PDB entry 3CCE | X-ray diffraction, 2.75 A resolution | chains B and 0 of the 31 polymer chains in the assembly

# Chain B
Molecule: 50S ribosomal protein L3P
Organism: Haloarcula marismortui
UniProtKB: P20279 (RL3_HALMA); residues 0-337 here correspond to UniProt positions 1-338 (UniProt number = residue number + 1)
Amino-acid sequence (338 residues; numbered 0 to 337; the number before each row is that of its first residue; numbering starts at 0):
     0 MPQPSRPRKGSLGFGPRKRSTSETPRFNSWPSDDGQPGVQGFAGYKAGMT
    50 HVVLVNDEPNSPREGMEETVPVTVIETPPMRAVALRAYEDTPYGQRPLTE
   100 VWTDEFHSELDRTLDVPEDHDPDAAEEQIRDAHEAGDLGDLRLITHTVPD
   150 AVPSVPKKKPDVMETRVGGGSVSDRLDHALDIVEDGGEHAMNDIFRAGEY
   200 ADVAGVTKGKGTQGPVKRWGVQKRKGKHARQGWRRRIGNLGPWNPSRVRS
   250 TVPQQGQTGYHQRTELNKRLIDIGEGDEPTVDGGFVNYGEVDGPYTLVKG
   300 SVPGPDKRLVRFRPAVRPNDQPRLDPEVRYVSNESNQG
Not modelled in the structure: 0
Metal / ion sites: Na+ near Gln230 (its only coordinating residue here); Sr2+ site 1: Gln230 (shared with G836(0), U2615(0) of chain 0); Sr2+ site 2: Asn243, Ser245; Mg2+: Asn335 (shared with A2757(0) of chain 0)

# Chain 0
Molecule: 23S ribosomal RNA
Organism: Haloarcula marismortui
Notes: engineered mutation(s): G2099A, U2535A
Sequence (2923 nucleotides; each row starts with the number of its first residue):
     1 GUUGGCUACUAUGCCAGCUGGUGGAUUGCUCGGCUCAGGCGCUGAUGAAG
    51 GACGUGCCAAGCUGCGAUAAGCUGUGGGGAGCCGCACGGAGGCGAAGAAC
   101 CACAGAUUUCCGAAUGAGAAUCUCUCUAACAAUUGCUUCGCGCAAUGAGG
   151 AACCCCGAGAACUGAAACAUCUCAGUAUCGGGAGGAACAGAAAACGCAAC
   201 GUGAUGUCGUUAGUAACCGCGAGUGAACGCGAUACAGCCCAAACCGAAGC
   251 CCUCACGGGCAAUGUGGUGUCAGGGCUACCUCUCAUCAGCCGACCGUCUU
   301 CACGAAGUCUCUUGGAAUAGAGCGUGAUACAGGGUGACAACCCCGUACUG
   351 AAGACCAGUACGCUGUGCGGUAGUGCCAGAGUAGCGGGGGUUGGAUAUCC
   401 CUCGCGAAUAACGCAGGCAUCGACUGCGAAGGCUAAACACAACCUGAGAC
   451 CGAUAGUGAACAAGUAGUGUGAACGAACGCUGCAAAGUACCCUCAGAAGG
   501 GAGGCGAAAUAGAGCAUGAAAUCAGUUGGCGAUCGAGCGACAGGGCAUAC
   551 AAGGUCCCUUGACGAAUGACCGAGACGCGAGUCUCCAGUAAGACUCACGG
   601 GAAGCCGAUGUUCUGUCGUACGUUUUGAAAAACGAGCCAGGGAGUGUGUC
   651 UGUAUGGCAAGUCUAACCGGAGUAUCCGGGGAGGCACAGGGAAACCGACA
   701 UGGCCGCAGGGCUUUGCCCGAGGGCCGCCGUCUUCAAGGGCGGGGAGCCA
   751 UGUGGACACGACCCGAAUCCGGACGAUCUACGCAUGGACAAGAUGAAGCG
   801 UGCCGAAAGGCACGUGGAAGUCUGUUAGAGUUGGUGUCCUACAAUACCCU
   851 CUCGUGAUCUAUGUGUAGGGGUGAAAGGCCCAUCGAGUCCGGCAACAGCU
   901 GGUUCCAAUCGAAACAUGUCGAAGCAUGACCUCCGCCGAGGUAGUCUGUG
   951 AGGUAGAGCGACCGAUUGGUGUGUCCGCCUCCGAGAGGAGUCGGCACACC
  1001 UGUCAAACUCCAAACUUACAGACGCUGUUUGACGCGGGGAUUCCGGUGCG
  1051 CGGGGUAAGCCUGUGUACCAGGAGGGGAACAACCCAGAGAUAGGUUAAGG
  1101 UCCCCAAGUGUGGAUUAAGUGUAAUCCUCUGAAGGUGGUCUCGAGCCCUA
  1151 GACAGCCGGGAGGUGAGCUUAGAAGCAGCUACCCUCUAAGAAAAGCGUAA
  1201 CAGCUUACCGGCCGAGGUUUGAGGCGCCCAAAAUGAUCGGGACUCAAAUC
  1251 CACCACCGAGACCUGUCCGUACCACUCAUACUGGUAAUCGAGUAGAUUGG
  1301 CGCUCUAAUUGGAUGGAAGCAGGGGCGAGAGCUCCUGUGGACCGAUUAGU
  1351 GACGAAAAUCCUGGCCAUAGUAGCAGCGAUAGUCGGGUGAGAACCCCGAC
  1401 GGCCUAAUGGAUAAGGGUUCCUCAGCACUGCUGAUCAGCUGAGGGUUAGC
  1451 CGGUCCUAAGUCUCACCGCAACUCGACUGAGACGAAAUGGGAAACAGGUU
  1501 AAUAUUCCUGUGCCAUCAUGCAGUGAAAGUUGACGCCCUGGGGUCGAUCA
  1551 CGCCGGGCAUUCGCCCGGUCGAACCGUCCAACUCCGUGGAAGCCGUAAUG
  1601 GCAGGAAGCGGACGAACGGCGGCAUAGGGAAACGUGAUUCAACCUGGGGC
  1651 CCAUGAAAAGACGAGCAUGAUGUCCGUACCGAGAACCGACACAGGUGUCC
  1701 AUGGCGGCGAAAGCCAAGGCCUGUCGGGAGCAACCAACGUUAGGGAAUUC
  1751 GGCAAGUUAGUCCCGUACCUUCGGAAGAAGGGAUGCCUGCUCCGGAACGG
  1801 AGCAGGUCGCAGUGACUCGGAAGCUCGGACUGUCUAGUAACAACAUAGGU
  1851 GACCGCAAAUCCGCAAGGACUCGUACGGUCACUGAAUCCUGCCCAGUGCA
  1901 GGUAUCUGAACACCUCGUACAAGAGGACGAAGGACCUGUCAACGGCGGGG
  1951 GUAACUAUGACCCUCUUAAGGUAGCGUAGUACCUUGCCGCAUCAGUAGCG
  2001 GCUUGCAUGAAUGGAUUAACCAGAGCUUCACUGUCCCAACGUUGGGCCCG
  2051 GUGAACUGUACAUUCCAGUGCGGAGUCUGGAGACACCCAGGGGGAAGCAA
  2101 AGACCCUAUGGAGCUUUACUGCAGGCUGUCGCUGAGACGUGGUCGCCGAU
  2151 GUGCAGCAUAGGUAGGAGUCGUUACAGAGGUACCCGCGCUAGCGGGCCAC
  2201 CCAGACAACAGUGAAAUACUACCCGUCGGUGACUGCGACUCUCACUCCGG
  2251 GAGGAGGACACCGAUAGCCGGGCAGUUUGACUGGGGCGGUACGCGCUCGA
  2301 AAAGAUAUCGAGCGCGCCCUAUGGUCAUCUCAGCCGGGACAGAGACCCGG
  2351 CGAAGAGUGCAAGAGCAAAAGAUGACUUGACAGUGUUCUUCCCAACGAGG
  2401 AACGCUGACGCGAAAGCGUGGUCUAGCGAACCAAUUAGCCUGCUUGAUGC
  2451 GGGCAAUUGAUGACAGAAAAGCUACCCUAGGGAUAACAGAGUCGUCACUC
  2501 GCAAGAGCACAUAUCGACCGAGUGGCUUGCUACCACGAUGUCGGUUCCCU
  2551 CCAUCCUGCCCGUGCAGAAGCGGGCAAGGGUGAGGUUGUUCGCCUAUUAA
  2601 AGGAGGUCGUGAGCUGGGUUUAGACCGUCGUGAGACAGGUCGGCUGCUAU
  2651 CUACUGGGUGUGUAAUGGUGUCUGACAAGAACGACCGUAUAGUACGAGAG
  2701 GAACUACGGUUGGUGGCCACUGGUGUACCGGUUGUUCGAGAGAGCACGUG
  2751 CCGGGUAGCCACGCCACACGGGGUAAGAGCUGAACGCAUCUAAGCUCGAA
  2801 ACCCACUUGGAAAAGAGACACCGCCGAGGUCCCGCGUACAAGACGCGGUC
  2851 GAUAGACUCGGGGUGUGCGCGUCGAGGUAACGAGACGUUAAGCCCACGAG
  2901 CACUAACAGACCAAAGCCAUCAU
Not modelled in the structure: 1-9, 126-127, 715, 971-998, 1560, 1952-1963, 2137-2236, 2339-2343, 2665-2666, 2915-2923
Modified / non-standard residues: 1MA (6-hydro-1-methyladenosine-5'-monophosphate) at position 628, OMU (o2'-methyluridine 5'-monophosphate) at position 2587, OMG (o2'-methylguanosine-5'-monophosphate) at position 2588, UR3 (3-methyluridine-5'-monophoshate) at position 2619, PSU (pseudouridine-5'-monophosphate) at position 2621
Metal / ion sites: Mg2+ site 1 near G28 (its only coordinating residue here); Na+ site 1: C40, G41; Na+ site 2: A45, U146, G147; Na+ site 3: G56, A59, G61; Sr2+ site 1 near C85 (its only coordinating residue here); Sr2+ site 2: A86, C87 (shared with 1 residue of chain T); Na+ site 4 near U108 (its only coordinating residue here); Mg2+ site 2 near U115 (its only coordinating residue here); Na+ site 5: C141, G142; Sr2+ site 3: G147 (shared with 1 residue of chain M); Mg2+ site 3: C162, U2276; K+ site 1: C162, U163, U172; 73 more Mg2+ sites not listed; 57 more Na+ sites not listed; 57 more Sr2+ sites not listed; 1 more K+ sites not listed

# Interface between chain B and chain 0
Residue-residue contacts (334; chain B residue first):
  Pro1(B) with C2591(0), phosphate contact
  Gln2(B) with U2545(0), phosphate contact; U2546(0), hydrogen bond to the base; C2547(0), hydrogen bond to the base
  Pro3(B) with G2582(0), phosphate contact; A2583(0), phosphate contact
  Ser4(B) with U2581(0), base contact; G2582(0), hydrogen bond to the phosphate
  Arg5(B) with C2547(0), salt bridge to the phosphate; C2548(0), salt bridge to the phosphate; U2581(0), phosphate contact
  Pro6(B) with G2580(0), phosphate contact; U2581(0), phosphate contact; A2680(0), base contact
  Arg7(B) with C2548(0), phosphate contact; C2549(0), salt bridge to the phosphate; U2714(0), phosphate contact
  Lys8(B) with C2547(0), phosphate contact; C2548(0), hydrogen bond to the phosphate
  Gly9(B) with A2681(0), base contact; U2714(0), hydrogen bond to the phosphate; G2715(0), phosphate contact
  Ser10(B) with A2681(0), hydrogen bond to the base; U2714(0), hydrogen bond to the phosphate; G2715(0), hydrogen bond to the phosphate
  Leu11(B) with C2549(0), phosphate contact; A2678(0), hydrogen bond to the sugar; G2679(0), sugar contact
  Gly12(B) with A2678(0), base contact; G2679(0), sugar contact; U2807(0), base contact; U2808(0), sugar contact
  Phe13(B) with U2714(0), sugar contact; G2715(0), sugar contact; U2807(0), sugar contact; U2808(0), sugar contact
  Gly14(B) with U2808(0), hydrogen bond to the sugar; G2809(0), sugar contact
  Pro15(B) with G2656(0), phosphate contact; G2809(0), sugar contact
  Arg16(B) with G2656(0), hydrogen bond to the phosphate; G2715(0), salt bridge to the phosphate
  Lys17(B) with G2656(0), phosphate contact; G2657(0), phosphate contact; G2810(0), salt bridge to the phosphate
  Arg18(B) with G2657(0), hydrogen bond to the phosphate; G2658(0), salt bridge to the phosphate; C2839(0), phosphate contact; G2842(0), hydrogen bond to the base; A2843(0), hydrogen bond to the base
  Thr20(B) with G2810(0), hydrogen bond to the phosphate
  Glu22(B) with U2837(0), base contact; G2845(0), sugar contact
  Arg25(B) with U2671(0), salt bridge to the phosphate; C2672(0), salt bridge to the phosphate
  Asn27(B) with U2807(0), hydrogen bond to the phosphate; U2808(0), hydrogen bond to the phosphate
  Ser28(B) with C2806(0), hydrogen bond to the phosphate; U2807(0), phosphate contact
  Lys45(B) with C2717(0), hydrogen bond to the phosphate; C2718(0), salt bridge to the phosphate
  Met48(B) with C2717(0), hydrogen bond to the sugar; C2718(0), sugar contact; A2719(0), sugar contact
  Thr49(B) with A2719(0), hydrogen bond to the sugar
  His50(B) with A2719(0), hydrogen bond to the sugar
  Glu57(B) with G2708(0), phosphate contact
  Asn59(B) with C2707(0), phosphate contact; G2708(0), sugar contact
  Pro70(B) with A2719(0), base contact; C2764(0), sugar contact
  Arg85(B) with G2670(0), base contact; U2671(0), hydrogen bond to the base; C2672(0), sugar contact; C2819(0), hydrogen bond to the base
  Tyr87(B) with C2672(0), hydrogen bond to the sugar; U2673(0), sugar contact
  Tyr92(B) with G2674(0), sugar contact; G2815(0), hydrogen bond to the base
  Gly93(B) with G2674(0), phosphate contact
  Gln94(B) with U2673(0), hydrogen bond to the sugar; G2674(0), hydrogen bond to the phosphate
  Arg95(B) with G2817(0), hydrogen bond to the sugar; A2818(0), sugar contact
  Pro96(B) with C2672(0), sugar contact; A2818(0), hydrogen bond to the sugar; C2819(0), sugar contact
  Leu97(B) with C2819(0), phosphate contact
  Thr98(B) with C2819(0), phosphate contact; A2820(0), phosphate contact
  Glu99(B) with G2670(0), base contact; C2819(0), hydrogen bond to the sugar; A2820(0), hydrogen bond to the sugar
  Trp101(B) with A2820(0), hydrogen bond to the sugar
  Arg111(B) with G2847(0), salt bridge to the phosphate; G2848(0), salt bridge to the phosphate
  Thr112(B) with U2669(0), hydrogen bond to the sugar; G2670(0), sugar contact
  Leu113(B) with U2669(0), sugar contact; G2670(0), sugar contact
  Asp114(B) with G2668(0), hydrogen bond to the base; U2669(0), sugar contact; C2821(0), hydrogen bond to the sugar; C2822(0), sugar contact; A2827(0), sugar contact; G2828(0), phosphate contact
  Val115(B) with C2821(0), hydrogen bond to the sugar; C2822(0), sugar contact
  Pro116(B) with C2821(0), sugar contact
  Glu117(B) with C2821(0), phosphate contact; C2822(0), hydrogen bond to the phosphate
  Asp118(B) with C2821(0), sugar contact; C2822(0), hydrogen bond to the phosphate
  His119(B) with A2820(0), phosphate contact; C2821(0), salt bridge to the phosphate
  Arg141(B) with C2672(0), hydrogen bond to the phosphate; U2673(0), salt bridge to the phosphate
  Ile143(B) with U2671(0), sugar contact
  Val154(B) with U2837(0), base contact
  Pro155(B) with C2846(0), sugar contact; G2847(0), sugar contact; U2853(0), phosphate contact
  Lys156(B) with U2837(0), base contact; C2846(0), salt bridge to the phosphate; G2847(0), phosphate contact
  Lys157(B) with G2847(0), hydrogen bond to the phosphate; G2848(0), salt bridge to the phosphate; G2851(0), hydrogen bond to the phosphate; A2852(0), salt bridge to the phosphate
  Lys158(B) with C2846(0), phosphate contact; G2847(0), hydrogen bond to the phosphate
  Val161(B) with G2670(0), sugar contact; U2671(0), sugar contact
  Met162(B) with C2672(0), phosphate contact
  Glu163(B) with U2671(0), hydrogen bond to the sugar; C2672(0), hydrogen bond to the phosphate
  Thr206(B) with G2716(0), sugar contact; C2717(0), phosphate contact
  Lys207(B) with C2717(0), hydrogen bond to the phosphate; C2718(0), salt bridge to the phosphate; C2759(0), salt bridge to the phosphate; A2838(0), phosphate contact
  Gly208(B) with A2838(0), hydrogen bond to the phosphate; C2839(0), phosphate contact
  Lys209(B) with C2760(0), salt bridge to the phosphate; C2839(0), hydrogen bond to the phosphate
  Gly210(B) with C2839(0), hydrogen bond to the phosphate; A2840(0), phosphate contact
  Thr211(B) with A1732(0), hydrogen bond to the sugar; A1733(0), sugar contact; A2840(0), hydrogen bond to the phosphate
  Gln212(B) with A1732(0), sugar contact; A1733(0), sugar contact
  Gly213(B) with A1733(0), hydrogen bond to the phosphate; C1734(0), phosphate contact
  Lys216(B) with C2760(0), salt bridge to the phosphate
  Arg217(B) with U2655(0), hydrogen bond to the sugar; G2656(0), salt bridge to the phosphate
  Val220(B) with C2547(0), phosphate contact
  Gln221(B) with A2038(0), phosphate contact; U2546(0), sugar contact; C2547(0), hydrogen bond to the phosphate
  Lys222(B) with A2038(0), hydrogen bond to the phosphate; A2039(0), phosphate contact
  Arg223(B) with G2613(0), hydrogen bond to the sugar; C2614(0), hydrogen bond to the sugar
  Lys224(B) with C2035(0), phosphate contact; C2036(0), salt bridge to the phosphate; C2037(0), hydrogen bond to the phosphate; A2038(0), salt bridge to the phosphate
  Gly225(B) with U2034(0), hydrogen bond to the phosphate; C2035(0), hydrogen bond to the phosphate
  Lys226(B) with U835(0), phosphate contact; G1751(0), hydrogen bond to the base; C1753(0), sugar contact; U2615(0), phosphate contact; G2616(0), salt bridge to the phosphate
  His227(B) with G2544(0), base contact; C2614(0), hydrogen bond to the sugar; U2615(0), sugar contact
  Arg229(B) with U835(0), salt bridge to the phosphate; G836(0), phosphate contact; C1753(0), hydrogen bond to the base; A1754(0), hydrogen bond to the sugar
  Gln230(B) with U835(0), hydrogen bond to the phosphate; G836(0), phosphate contact; U837(0), phosphate contact; C2614(0), phosphate contact; U2615(0), phosphate contact
  Gly231(B) with C1735(0), sugar contact; A1736(0), phosphate contact
  Trp232(B) with C1735(0), phosphate contact; G2092(0), hydrogen bond to the phosphate; G2613(0), sugar contact; C2614(0), sugar contact
  Arg233(B) with C1735(0), hydrogen bond to the phosphate; A1736(0), salt bridge to the phosphate
  Arg234(B) with C1734(0), salt bridge to the phosphate; C1735(0), hydrogen bond to the phosphate; A2039(0), salt bridge to the phosphate
  Arg235(B) with C1734(0), hydrogen bond to the sugar; C1735(0), salt bridge to the phosphate; G2091(0), salt bridge to the phosphate; G2092(0), salt bridge to the phosphate
  Ile236(B) with U2546(0), sugar contact
  Gly237(B) with U2546(0), hydrogen bond to the sugar; G2613(0), base contact
  Asn238(B) with G2093(0), phosphate contact; U2546(0), base contact; C2547(0), hydrogen bond to the base; G2609(0), base contact; U2610(0), base contact
  Leu239(B) with G2091(0), base contact; G2092(0), sugar contact; G2093(0), hydrogen bond to the phosphate
  Gly240(B) with G2093(0), sugar contact; G2609(0), base contact
  Pro241(B) with G2093(0), hydrogen bond to the sugar; C2548(0), base contact; G2606(0), base contact; G2609(0), sugar contact
  Trp242(B) with G2093(0), sugar contact; G2094(0), sugar contact; A2096(0), sugar contact; U2607(0), stacking on the base; G2609(0), hydrogen bond to the sugar; U2610(0), phosphate contact
  Asn243(B) with G2606(0), hydrogen bond to the sugar; U2607(0), hydrogen bond to the phosphate
  Pro244(B) with U1234(0), base contact; C2066(0), phosphate contact; G2093(0), sugar contact
  Ser245(B) with G2093(0), hydrogen bond to the base; G2094(0), sugar contact
  Arg246(B) with U1234(0), hydrogen bond to the base; C2065(0), hydrogen bond to the phosphate; C2066(0), salt bridge to the phosphate; G2093(0), base contact; A2653(0), sugar contact
  Val247(B) with G2093(0), base contact; A2653(0), hydrogen bond to the sugar; C2654(0), sugar contact
  Arg248(B) with U1234(0), sugar contact; C2548(0), sugar contact; C2549(0), hydrogen bond to the sugar; C2654(0), sugar contact
  Ser249(B) with C2654(0), phosphate contact; U2655(0), phosphate contact
  Thr250(B) with C2548(0), hydrogen bond to the sugar; C2549(0), sugar contact
  Val251(B) with C2548(0), sugar contact
  Pro252(B) with C2547(0), phosphate contact; C2548(0), sugar contact
  Gln253(B) with G2090(0), hydrogen bond to the base; G2091(0), hydrogen bond to the base; C2654(0), hydrogen bond to the sugar; U2655(0), sugar contact
  Gln254(B) with A1733(0), sugar contact; A2089(0), base contact; G2090(0), hydrogen bond to the sugar; U2655(0), hydrogen bond to the sugar
  Gly255(B) with G2656(0), sugar contact
  Gln256(B) with G2656(0), hydrogen bond to the sugar; G2657(0), sugar contact; C2839(0), hydrogen bond to the phosphate
  Tyr259(B) with A2838(0), sugar contact; C2844(0), sugar contact
  Gln261(B) with U2808(0), hydrogen bond to the phosphate; G2809(0), phosphate contact
  Arg262(B) with G2715(0), hydrogen bond to the phosphate; G2716(0), salt bridge to the phosphate
  Thr263(B) with U2807(0), hydrogen bond to the phosphate; U2808(0), hydrogen bond to the phosphate
  Glu264(B) with G2715(0), hydrogen bond to the base; G2716(0), sugar contact
  Leu265(B) with A2766(0), hydrogen bond to the sugar; C2767(0), sugar contact
  Asn266(B) with A2766(0), phosphate contact; C2767(0), hydrogen bond to the phosphate
  Lys267(B) with C2765(0), hydrogen bond to the sugar; A2766(0), sugar contact
  Asp281(B) with G2861(0), hydrogen bond to the sugar
  Gly282(B) with G2860(0), hydrogen bond to the base; G2861(0), sugar contact; G2898(0), sugar contact
  Gly283(B) with G2898(0), sugar contact
  Phe284(B) with C2897(0), sugar contact; G2898(0), sugar contact
  Val285(B) with A2757(0), phosphate contact; G2758(0), phosphate contact; C2897(0), sugar contact
  Asn286(B) with C2897(0), hydrogen bond to the sugar; G2898(0), phosphate contact
  Tyr287(B) with G2898(0), sugar contact
  Gly288(B) with G2898(0), phosphate contact; A2899(0), phosphate contact
  Glu289(B) with G2898(0), sugar contact; A2899(0), sugar contact
  Lys298(B) with C2765(0), sugar contact; A2766(0), salt bridge to the phosphate
  Gly299(B) with C2765(0), sugar contact
  Ser300(B) with G2716(0), hydrogen bond to the base; C2717(0), sugar contact; C2765(0), hydrogen bond to the base
  Val301(B) with C2717(0), sugar contact
  Pro302(B) with G2716(0), sugar contact; C2717(0), sugar contact
  Gly303(B) with C2717(0), hydrogen bond to the phosphate; C2718(0), phosphate contact
  Pro304(B) with U2837(0), phosphate contact
  Asp305(B) with C2718(0), phosphate contact; U2837(0), sugar contact
  Lys306(B) with U2837(0), salt bridge to the phosphate
  Arg307(B) with U2837(0), hydrogen bond to the base; A2838(0), salt bridge to the phosphate
  Arg312(B) with U2807(0), salt bridge to the phosphate
  Arg316(B) with C2682(0), salt bridge to the phosphate; C2767(0), hydrogen bond to the phosphate; A2768(0), hydrogen bond to the phosphate; C2806(0), sugar contact
  Asn318(B) with C2767(0), hydrogen bond to the phosphate; A2768(0), hydrogen bond to the phosphate
  Ser334(B) with G2861(0), hydrogen bond to the sugar; G2862(0), phosphate contact
  Asn335(B) with A2719(0), sugar contact; A2757(0), phosphate contact
  Gln336(B) with A2757(0), phosphate contact; G2860(0), base contact; G2861(0), hydrogen bond to the sugar; G2862(0), sugar contact; C2897(0), hydrogen bond to the base
  Gly337(B) with U2756(0), hydrogen bond to the phosphate; A2757(0), hydrogen bond to the phosphate; G2862(0), phosphate contact
Also at the interface, not in a pair above, chain B (146 interface residues in all): Ser19, Val215, His260, Arg310, Val315, Glu333
Also at the interface, not in a pair above, chain 0 (126 interface residues in all): G834, C1750, A2095, U2539, G2709, G2712, G2713, C2720, G2823, G2863

# In short
Chain B and chain 0 form an interface of 146 and 126 residues respectively; the contacts include 113 hydrogen
bonds, 38 salt bridges and 1 aromatic stacking contact. Polar pairs include Gln2(B)-U2546(0), Gln2(B)-C2547(0)
and Ser10(B)-A2681(0). G836(0), U2615(0) and Gln230(B) coordinate Sr2+.
Here chain B is 50S ribosomal protein L3P and chain 0 is 23S ribosomal RNA, both from Haloarcula marismortui.
Entry 3CCE (Structure of Anisomycin resistant 50S Ribosomal Subunit: 23S rRNA mutation U2535A) was determined
by X-ray diffraction together with 3CC2, 3CC4, 3CC7, 3CCJ, 3CCL, 3CCM and 6 further entries from the same
study.
